6P1M - chains A and P of the 4 polymer chains in the assembly; structure by X-ray diffraction, 1.65 A resolution.

== Chain A ==
Name: DNA-directed DNA/RNA polymerase mu
Organism: Homo sapiens
Notes: EC 2.7.7.7
Reference sequence: Q9NP87 (DPOLM_HUMAN); numbering as in UniProt; present here: 134-397, 410-494
Amino-acid sequence (354 residues; numbered 129 to 494; 12 numbers in that range are skipped by the numbering (no residue carries them; nothing is unmodelled there); the number before each row is that of its first residue):
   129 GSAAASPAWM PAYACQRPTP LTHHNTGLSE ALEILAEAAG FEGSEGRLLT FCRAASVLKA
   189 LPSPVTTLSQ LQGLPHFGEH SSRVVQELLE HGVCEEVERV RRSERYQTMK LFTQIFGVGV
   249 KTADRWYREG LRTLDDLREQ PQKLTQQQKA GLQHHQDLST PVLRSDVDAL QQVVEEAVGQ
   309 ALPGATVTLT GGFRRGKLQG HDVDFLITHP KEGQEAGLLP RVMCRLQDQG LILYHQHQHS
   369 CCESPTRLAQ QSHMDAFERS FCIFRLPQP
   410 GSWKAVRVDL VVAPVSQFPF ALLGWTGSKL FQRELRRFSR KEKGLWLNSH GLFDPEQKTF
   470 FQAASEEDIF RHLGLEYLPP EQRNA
Not modelled in the structure: 129-137, 365-384
Sequence notes: expression tag (129-133); linker (410)
Metal / ion sites: K+: Thr241, Ile243, Val246 (shared with DT3(P) of chain P)
Residues lining bound ligands: carbon dioxide (CO2): Leu149, Lys325, Leu326, Gln327
UniProt features mapped onto this chain:
  - region: Arg323 to Asp332 (Involved in ssDNA binding)
  - binding site (Mg(2+)): Asp330, Asp332, Asp418
  - site: Gly433 (Responsible for the low discrimination between dNTP and rNTP)

== Chain P ==
Molecule: 4-nt DNA strand
Sequence (4 nucleotides; row label = number of the first residue in the row):
     1 CGTA
Metal / ion sites: K+: DT3 (shared with Thr241(A), Ile243(A), Val246(A) of chain A)

== Chain A / chain P interface ==
Contacting residue pairs - 16 pairs, chain A then chain P:
  Ile243(A) with DT3(P), phosphate contact
  Phe244(A) with DT3(P), sugar contact
  Gly245(A) with DG2(P), phosphate contact; DT3(P), hydrogen bond to the phosphate
  Val246(A) with DG2(P), hydrogen bond to the phosphate; DT3(P), hydrogen bond to the phosphate
  Gly247(A) with DG2(P), hydrogen bond to the phosphate
  Lys249(A) with DC1(P), phosphate contact
  Thr250(A) with DC1(P), hydrogen bond to the phosphate; DG2(P), hydrogen bond to the phosphate
  Phe389(A) with DT3(P), sugar contact; DA4(P), sugar contact
  Arg416(A) with DT3(P), hydrogen bond to the phosphate; DA4(P), salt bridge to the phosphate
  Asp418(A) with DA4(P), sugar contact
  Trp434(A) with DA4(P), sugar contact
Also at the interface, not in a pair above, chain A (15 interface residues in all): Val248, Gln275, Asp330, Gln441

== In short ==
Chain A and chain P form an interface of 15 and 4 residues respectively; the contacts include 7 hydrogen bonds
and 1 salt bridge. Among the polar pairs are Gly245(A)-DT3(P), Val246(A)-DG2(P) and Val246(A)-DT3(P). Ligands
of chain A: carbon dioxide.
Chain A is DNA-directed DNA/RNA polymerase mu (Homo sapiens) and chain P is a 4-nt DNA strand; the structure,
Binary complex of human DNA Polymerase Mu with 1-nt gapped substrate containing template 8OG, was determined
by X-ray diffraction, deposited together with 6P1N, 6P1O, 6P1P, 6P1Q, 6P1R, 6P1S and 4 further entries.
